9ESI - chains 5 and A of the 43 polymer chains in the assembly; structure by electron microscopy, 3.10 A resolution.

== Chain 5 ==
Molecule: U5snRNA
Organism: Schizosaccharomyces pombe
Sequence (120 nucleotides; numbered 1 to 120; the number before each row is that of its first residue):
     1 AUAAUCCGUCAAAGCACUUUGCAAAAGCUAACGUAUCUGUUUCUUGCCUU
    51 UUACCAGAAACAGCCGUUUGUAAGGUGUGCUAAUUUGACUGUAUAGUUUU
   101 UGUAAUCUUUUUCUUGAAAC
Unresolved in the structure: 1-6, 109-120

== Chain A ==
Protein: Pre-mRNA-splicing factor spp42
Organism: Schizosaccharomyces pombe
UniProt: O14187 (SPP42_SCHPO); residue numbers follow UniProt; this construct covers 1-2363
Sequence (2363 residues; numbered 1 to 2363; the number before each row is that of its first residue):
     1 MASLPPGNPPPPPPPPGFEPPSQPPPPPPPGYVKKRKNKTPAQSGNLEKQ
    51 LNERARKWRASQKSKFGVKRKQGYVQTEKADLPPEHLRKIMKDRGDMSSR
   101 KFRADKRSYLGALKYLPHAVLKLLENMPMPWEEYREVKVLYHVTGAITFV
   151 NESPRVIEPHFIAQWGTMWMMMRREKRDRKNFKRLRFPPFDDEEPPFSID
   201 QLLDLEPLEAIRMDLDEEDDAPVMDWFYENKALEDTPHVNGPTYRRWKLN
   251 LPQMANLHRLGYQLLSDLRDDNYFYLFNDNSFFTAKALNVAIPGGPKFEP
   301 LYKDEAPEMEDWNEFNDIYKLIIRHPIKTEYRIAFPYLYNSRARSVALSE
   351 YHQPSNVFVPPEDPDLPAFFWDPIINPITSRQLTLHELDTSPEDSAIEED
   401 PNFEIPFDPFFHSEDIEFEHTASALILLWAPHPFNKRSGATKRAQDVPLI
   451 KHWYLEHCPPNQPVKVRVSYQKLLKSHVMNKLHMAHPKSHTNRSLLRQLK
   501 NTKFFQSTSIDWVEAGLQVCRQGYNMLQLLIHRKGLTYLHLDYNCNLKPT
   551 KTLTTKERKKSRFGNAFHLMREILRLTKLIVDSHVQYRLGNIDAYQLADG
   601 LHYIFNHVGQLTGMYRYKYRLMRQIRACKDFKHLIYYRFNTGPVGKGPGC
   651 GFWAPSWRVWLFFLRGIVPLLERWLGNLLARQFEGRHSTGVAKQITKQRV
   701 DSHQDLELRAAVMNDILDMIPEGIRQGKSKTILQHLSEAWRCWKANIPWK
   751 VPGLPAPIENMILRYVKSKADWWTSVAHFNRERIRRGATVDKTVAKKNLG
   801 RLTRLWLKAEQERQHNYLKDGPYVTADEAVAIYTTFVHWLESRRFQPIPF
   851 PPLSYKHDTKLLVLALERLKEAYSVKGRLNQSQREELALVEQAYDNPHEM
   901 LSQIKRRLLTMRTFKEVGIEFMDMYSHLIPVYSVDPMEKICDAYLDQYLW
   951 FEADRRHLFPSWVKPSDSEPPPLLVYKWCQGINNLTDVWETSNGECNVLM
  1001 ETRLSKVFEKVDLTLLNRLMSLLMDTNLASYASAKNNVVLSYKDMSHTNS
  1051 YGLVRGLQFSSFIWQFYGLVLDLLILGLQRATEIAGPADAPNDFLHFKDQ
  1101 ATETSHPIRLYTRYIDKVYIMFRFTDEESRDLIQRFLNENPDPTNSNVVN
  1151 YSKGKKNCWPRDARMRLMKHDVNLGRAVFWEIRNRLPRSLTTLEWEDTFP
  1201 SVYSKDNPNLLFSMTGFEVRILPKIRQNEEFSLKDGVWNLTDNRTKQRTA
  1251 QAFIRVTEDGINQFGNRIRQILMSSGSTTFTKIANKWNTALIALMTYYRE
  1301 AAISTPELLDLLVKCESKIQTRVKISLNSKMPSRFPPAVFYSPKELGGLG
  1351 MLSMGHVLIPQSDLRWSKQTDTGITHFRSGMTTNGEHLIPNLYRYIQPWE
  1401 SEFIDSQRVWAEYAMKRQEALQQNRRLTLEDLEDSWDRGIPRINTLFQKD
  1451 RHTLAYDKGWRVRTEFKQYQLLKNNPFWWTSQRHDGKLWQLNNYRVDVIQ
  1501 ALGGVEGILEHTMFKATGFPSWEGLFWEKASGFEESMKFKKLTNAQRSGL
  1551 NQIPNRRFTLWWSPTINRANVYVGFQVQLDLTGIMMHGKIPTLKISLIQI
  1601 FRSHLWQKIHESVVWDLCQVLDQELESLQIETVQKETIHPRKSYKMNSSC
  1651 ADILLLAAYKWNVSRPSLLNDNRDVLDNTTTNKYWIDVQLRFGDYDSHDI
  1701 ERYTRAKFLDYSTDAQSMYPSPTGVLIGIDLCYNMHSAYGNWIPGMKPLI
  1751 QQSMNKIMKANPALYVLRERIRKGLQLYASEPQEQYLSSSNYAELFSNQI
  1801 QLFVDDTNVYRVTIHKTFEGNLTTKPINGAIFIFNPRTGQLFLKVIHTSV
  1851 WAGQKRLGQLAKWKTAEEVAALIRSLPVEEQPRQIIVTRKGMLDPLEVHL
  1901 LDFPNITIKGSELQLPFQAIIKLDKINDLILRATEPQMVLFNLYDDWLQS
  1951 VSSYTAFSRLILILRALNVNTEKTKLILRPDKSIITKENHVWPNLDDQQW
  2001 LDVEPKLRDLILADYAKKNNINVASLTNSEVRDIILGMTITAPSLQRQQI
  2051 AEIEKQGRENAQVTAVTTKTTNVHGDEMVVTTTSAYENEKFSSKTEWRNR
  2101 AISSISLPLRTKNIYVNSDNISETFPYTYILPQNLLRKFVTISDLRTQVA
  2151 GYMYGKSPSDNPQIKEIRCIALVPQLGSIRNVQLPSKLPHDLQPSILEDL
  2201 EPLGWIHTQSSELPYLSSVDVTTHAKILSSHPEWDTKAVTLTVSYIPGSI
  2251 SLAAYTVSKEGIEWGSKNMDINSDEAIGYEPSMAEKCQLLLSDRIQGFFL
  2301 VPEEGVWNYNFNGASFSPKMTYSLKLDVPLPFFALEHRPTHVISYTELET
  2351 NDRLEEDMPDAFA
Unresolved in the structure: 1-44, 2031-2363
Ligand contacts: inositol hexakisphosphate (IHP): Arg184, Lys465, His607, Lys632, His633, Tyr636, Tyr637, Asn640, Lys646, Gly647, Pro648
Reported in the primary citation:
  - conformationally variable residues (order/disorder transition): Met1537 to Leu1550

== How chain 5 and chain A interact ==
Residue-residue contacts (106):
  C17(5) - Asn240(A)  sugar contact
  C17(5) - Gly241(A)  phosphate contact
  C17(5) - Pro242(A)  sugar contact
  U18(5) - Asn240(A)  phosphate contact
  U18(5) - Gly241(A)  phosphate contact
  U18(5) - Pro242(A)  phosphate contact
  U18(5) - Thr243(A)  hydrogen bond to the phosphate
  U19(5) - Glu78(A)  sugar contact
  U19(5) - Thr243(A)  phosphate contact
  U19(5) - Lys500(A)  phosphate contact
  U20(5) - Arg497(A)  phosphate contact
  U20(5) - Lys500(A)  salt bridge to the phosphate
  U20(5) - Asn501(A)  phosphate contact
  G21(5) - Arg497(A)  salt bridge to the phosphate
  G21(5) - Asn501(A)  phosphate contact
  A23(5) - Thr491(A)  base contact
  A24(5) - His490(A)  hydrogen bond to the base
  A24(5) - Thr491(A)  phosphate contact
  A24(5) - Asn492(A)  base contact
  A25(5) - Ser489(A)  hydrogen bond to the phosphate
  A25(5) - His490(A)  hydrogen bond to the base
  A26(5) - His486(A)  stacking on the base
  C32(5) - His486(A)  salt bridge to the phosphate
  C32(5) - Pro487(A)  base contact
  C32(5) - Lys488(A)  hydrogen bond to the base
  C32(5) - His490(A)  base contact
  G33(5) - Arg443(A)  base contact
  G33(5) - Pro487(A)  base contact
  U34(5) - His432(A)  hydrogen bond to the base
  A35(5) - Lys442(A)  sugar contact
  A35(5) - Asp446(A)  hydrogen bond to the sugar
  A35(5) - Pro448(A)  sugar contact
  A35(5) - Lys451(A)  phosphate contact
  A35(5) - Lys481(A)  salt bridge to the phosphate
  A35(5) - Met484(A)  base contact
  A35(5) - Arg658(A)  hydrogen bond to the phosphate
  A35(5) - Phe662(A)  sugar contact
  U36(5) - Lys451(A)  salt bridge to the phosphate
  U36(5) - Asn480(A)  base contact
  U36(5) - Lys481(A)  base contact
  U36(5) - Met484(A)  base contact
  U36(5) - Arg658(A)  salt bridge to the phosphate
  U36(5) - Phe662(A)  sugar contact
  C37(5) - Asn480(A)  hydrogen bond to the phosphate
  C37(5) - Gln624(A)  phosphate contact
  C37(5) - Phe662(A)  hydrogen bond to the sugar
  C37(5) - Phe663(A)  hydrogen bond to the sugar
  C37(5) - Arg665(A)  hydrogen bond to the base
  C37(5) - Gly666(A)  hydrogen bond to the sugar
  U38(5) - Lys618(A)  phosphate contact
  U38(5) - Arg623(A)  salt bridge to the phosphate
  U38(5) - Gly666(A)  sugar contact
  G39(5) - Lys618(A)  salt bridge to the phosphate
  G39(5) - Arg620(A)  salt bridge to the phosphate
  G39(5) - Arg673(A)  sugar contact
  U44(5) - Lys303(A)  sugar contact
  C48(5) - Ala788(A)  hydrogen bond to the base
  C48(5) - Val790(A)  base contact
  C48(5) - Lys1318(A)  phosphate contact
  C48(5) - Thr1321(A)  phosphate contact
  C48(5) - Ile1325(A)  phosphate contact
  U49(5) - Val790(A)  sugar contact
  U49(5) - Asp791(A)  sugar contact
  U49(5) - Arg1322(A)  salt bridge to the phosphate
  U50(5) - Asp791(A)  phosphate contact
  A53(5) - Tyr619(A)  phosphate contact
  C54(5) - Lys618(A)  salt bridge to the phosphate
  C54(5) - Tyr619(A)  sugar contact
  C54(5) - Arg620(A)  hydrogen bond to the phosphate
  C55(5) - Arg620(A)  salt bridge to the phosphate
  A56(5) - Glu299(A)  phosphate contact
  G57(5) - Lys286(A)  hydrogen bond to the phosphate
  G57(5) - Lys297(A)  phosphate contact
  G57(5) - Phe298(A)  phosphate contact
  G57(5) - Glu299(A)  sugar contact
  G57(5) - Leu301(A)  sugar contact
  G57(5) - Lys475(A)  salt bridge to the phosphate
  A58(5) - Lys286(A)  salt bridge to the phosphate
  A58(5) - Leu301(A)  sugar contact
  A58(5) - Met479(A)  phosphate contact
  A58(5) - Leu482(A)  phosphate contact
  A58(5) - His483(A)  salt bridge to the phosphate
  A59(5) - His483(A)  phosphate contact
  G63(5) - Pro669(A)  sugar contact
  C64(5) - Arg493(A)  salt bridge to the phosphate
  C64(5) - Arg665(A)  hydrogen bond to the base
  C64(5) - Pro669(A)  sugar contact
  C65(5) - His118(A)  salt bridge to the phosphate
  C65(5) - Arg443(A)  hydrogen bond to the sugar
  C65(5) - Arg665(A)  base contact
  G66(5) - Lys122(A)  salt bridge to the phosphate
  G66(5) - Arg443(A)  hydrogen bond to the sugar
  G66(5) - His490(A)  hydrogen bond to the base
  U67(5) - Arg155(A)  salt bridge to the phosphate
  U67(5) - Arg245(A)  salt bridge to the phosphate
  U67(5) - His490(A)  base contact
  U67(5) - Asn492(A)  base contact
  U68(5) - Arg245(A)  salt bridge to the phosphate
  U68(5) - Asn492(A)  hydrogen bond to the base
  A73(5) - Gln76(A)  hydrogen bond to the sugar
  G74(5) - Gln76(A)  phosphate contact
  G74(5) - Thr77(A)  sugar contact
  G74(5) - Glu78(A)  hydrogen bond to the base
  G75(5) - Lys69(A)  salt bridge to the phosphate
  G75(5) - Gln76(A)  phosphate contact
  G75(5) - Glu78(A)  sugar contact
Other interface residues (no listed pair), chain 5 (39 interface residues in all): C47, U69
Other interface residues (no listed pair), chain A (74 interface residues in all): Val68, Leu121, Glu125, Arg246, Lys436, Gln445, Gln498, Asn565, Arg616, Leu670, Thr789, Lys792, Lys1330

== Overview ==
39 residues of chain 5 and 74 residues of chain A are in contact, with 23 hydrogen bonds, 22 salt bridges and
1 aromatic stacking contact. Polar contacts include A24(5)-His490(A), A25(5)-His490(A) and C32(5)-Lys488(A).
Ligands of chain A: inositol hexakisphosphate. From the paper: conformational variability at Met1537(A).
Chain 5 is U5snRNA and chain A is Pre-mRNA-splicing factor spp42, both from Schizosaccharomyces pombe; the
structure, Structure of a B-state intermediate committed to discard (Bd-II state), was determined by electron
microscopy, deposited together with 9ESH.
